8U8D - chains B and D of the 4 polymer chains in the assembly; structure by electron microscopy, 3.04 A resolution.

# Chain B
Name: THP1 isoform 1
Source organism: Saccharomyces cerevisiae
Reference sequence: A0A8H4BWR8 (A0A8H4BWR8_YEASX); residues 1-455 here = UniProt positions 1-455
Amino-acid sequence (455 residues; each row starts with the number of its first residue):
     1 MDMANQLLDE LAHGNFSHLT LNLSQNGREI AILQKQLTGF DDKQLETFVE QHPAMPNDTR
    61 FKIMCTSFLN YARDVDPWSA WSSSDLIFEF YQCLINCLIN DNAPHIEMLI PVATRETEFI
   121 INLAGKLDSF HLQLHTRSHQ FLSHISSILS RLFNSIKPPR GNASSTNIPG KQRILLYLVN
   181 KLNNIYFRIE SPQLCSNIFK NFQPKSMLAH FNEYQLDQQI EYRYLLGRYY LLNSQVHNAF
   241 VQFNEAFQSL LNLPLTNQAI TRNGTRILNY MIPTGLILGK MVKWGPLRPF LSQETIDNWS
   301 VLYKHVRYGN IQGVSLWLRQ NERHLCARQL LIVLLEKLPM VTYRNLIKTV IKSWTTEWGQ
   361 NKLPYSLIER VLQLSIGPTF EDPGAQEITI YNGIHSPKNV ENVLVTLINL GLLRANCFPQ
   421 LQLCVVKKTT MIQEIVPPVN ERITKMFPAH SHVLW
Unresolved in the structure: 1-2, 160-167

# Chain D
Name: RNA helicase
Source organism: Saccharomyces cerevisiae
Notes: EC 3.6.4.13
Reference sequence: A0A7I9D9F6 (A0A7I9D9F6_YEASX); numbering as in UniProt (aligned over 1-446)
Amino-acid sequence (446 residues; each row starts with the number of its first residue):
     1 MSHEGEEDLL EYSDNEQEIQ IDASKAAEAG ETGAATSATE GDNNNNTAAG DKKGSYVGIH
    61 STGFKDFLLK PELSRAIIDC GFEHPSEVQQ HTIPQSIHGT DVLCQAKSGL GKTAVFVLST
   121 LQQLXPVPGE VAVVVICNAR ELAYQIRNEY LRFSKYMPDV KTAVFYGGTP ISKDAELLKN
   181 KDTAPHIVVA TPGRLKALVR EKYIDLSHVK NFVIDECDKV LEELDMRRDV QEIFRATPRD
   241 KQVMMFSATL SQEIRPICRR FLQNPLEIFV DDEAKLTLHG LQQYYIKLEE REKNRKLAQL
   301 LDDLEFNQVI IFVKSTTRAN ELTKLLNASN FPAITVHGHM KQEERIARYK AFKDFEKRIC
   361 VSTDVFGRGI DIERINLAIN YDLTNEADQY LHRVGRAGRF GTKGLAISFV SSKEDEEVLA
   421 KIQERFDVKI AEFPEEGIDP STYLNN
Unresolved in the structure: 1-9, 16-446
Modified positions: PBF (para-(benzoyl)-phenylalanine) at position 125
Sequence notes: conflict PBF_125 (Asp in A0A7I9D9F6)

# Interface between chain B and chain D
Pairs across the interface (9):
  Lys362(B) with Leu10(D)
  Arg414(B) with Tyr12(D)
  Ala415(B) with Tyr12(D)
  Asn416(B) with Tyr12(D); Ser13(D), hydrogen bond
  Phe418(B) with Leu10(D), hydrophobic
  Val425(B) with Leu10(D)
  Val426(B) with Tyr12(D)
  Lys427(B) with Tyr12(D)
Also at the interface, not in a pair above, chain B (10 interface residues in all): Asn361, Leu421
Also at the interface, not in a pair above, chain D (5 interface residues in all): Glu11, Asn15

# In short
10 residues of chain B face 5 of chain D across their interface, with 1 hydrogen bond. The hydrogen-bonded
pair is Asn416(B)-Ser13(D).
Here chain B is THP1 isoform 1 and chain D is RNA helicase, both from Saccharomyces cerevisiae. Entry 8U8D
(Cryo-EM structure of the TREX-2 complex in complex with the N-terminal motif of Sub2) was determined by
electron microscopy, deposited together with 8U8C and 8U8E.
